PDB entry 7S60 | electron microscopy, 3.70 A resolution | chains B and E of the 5 polymer chains in the assembly

# Chain B
Name: ATP-sensitive inward rectifier potassium channel 11
From: Homo sapiens
Reference sequence: B2RC52 (B2RC52_HUMAN); residues 1-390 here = UniProt positions 1-390
Amino-acid sequence (390 residues; numbered 1 to 390; the number before each row is that of its first residue):
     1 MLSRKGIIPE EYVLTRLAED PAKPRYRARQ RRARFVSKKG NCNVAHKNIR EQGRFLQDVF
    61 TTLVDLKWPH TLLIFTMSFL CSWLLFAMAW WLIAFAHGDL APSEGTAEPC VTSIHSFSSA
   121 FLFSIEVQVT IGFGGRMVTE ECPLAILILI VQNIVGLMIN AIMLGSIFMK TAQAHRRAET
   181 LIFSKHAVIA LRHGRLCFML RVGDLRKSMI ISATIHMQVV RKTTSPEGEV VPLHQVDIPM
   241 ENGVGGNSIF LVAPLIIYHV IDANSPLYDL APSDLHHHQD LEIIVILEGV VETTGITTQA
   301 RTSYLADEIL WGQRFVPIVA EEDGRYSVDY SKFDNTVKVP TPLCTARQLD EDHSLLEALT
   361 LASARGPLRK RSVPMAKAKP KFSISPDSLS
Unresolved in the structure: 1-31, 353-390
Differences from the reference sequence: engineered mutation S166 (Cys in B2RC52), D334 (Gly in B2RC52)

# Chain E
Name: ATP-binding cassette sub-family C member 8
From: Homo sapiens
Reference sequence: Q09428 (ABCC8_HUMAN); residues 3-1582 here correspond to UniProt positions 2-1581 (UniProt number = residue number - 1)
Amino-acid sequence (1582 residues; numbered 1 to 1582; the number before each row is that of its first residue):
     1 MGPLAFCGSE NHSAAYRVDQ GVLNNGCFVD ALNVVPHVFL LFITFPILFI GWGSQSSKVH
    61 IHHSTWLHFP GHNLRWILTF MLLFVLVCEI AEGILSDGVT ESHHLHLYMP AGMAFMAAVT
   121 SVVYYHNIET SNFPKLLIAL LVYWTLAFIT KTIKFVKFLD HAIGFSQLRF CLTGLLVILY
   181 GMLLLVEVNV IRVRRYIFFK TPREVKPPED LQDLGVRFLQ PFVNLLSKGT YWWMNAFIKT
   241 AHKKPIDLRA IGKLPIAMRA LTNYQRLCEA FDAQVRKDIQ GTQGARAIWQ ALSHAFGRRL
   301 VLSSTFRILA DLLGFAGPLC IFGIVDHLGK ENDVFQPKTQ FLGVYFVSSQ EFLANAYVLA
   361 VLLFLALLLQ RTFLQASYYV AIETGINLRG AIQTKIYNKI MHLSTSNLSM GEMTAGQICN
   421 LVAIDTNQLM WFFFLCPNLW AMPVQIIVGV ILLYYILGVS ALIGAAVIIL LAPVQYFVAT
   481 KLSQAQRSTL EYSNERLKQT NEMLRGIKLL KLYAWENIFR TRVETTRRKE MTSLRAFAIY
   541 TSISIFMNTA IPIAAVLITF VGHVSFFKEA DFSPSVAFAS LSLFHILVTP LFLLSSVVRS
   601 TVKALVSVQK LSEFLSSAEI REEQCAPHEP TPQGPASKYQ AVPLRVVNRK RPAREDCRGL
   661 TGPLQSLVPS ADGDADNCCV QIMGGYFTWT PDGIPTLSNI TIRIPRGQLT MIVGQVGCGK
   721 SSLLLAALGE MQKVSGAVFW SSLPDSEIGE DPSPERETAT DLDIRKRGPV AYASQKPWLL
   781 NATVEENIIF ESPFNKQRYK MVIEACSLQP DIDILPHGDQ TQIGERGINL SGGQRQRISV
   841 ARALYQHANV VFLDDPFSAL DIHLSDHLMQ AGILELLRDD KRTVVLVTHK LQYLPHADWI
   901 IAMKDGTIQR EGTLKDFQRS ECQLFEHWKT LMNRQDQELE KETVTERKAT EPPQGLSRAM
   961 SSRDGLLQDE EEEEEEAAES EEDDNLSSML HQRAEIPWRA CAKYLSSAGI LLLSLLVFSQ
  1021 LLKHMVLVAI DYWLAKWTDS ALTLTPAARN CSLSQECTLD QTVYAMVFTV LCSLGIVLCL
  1081 VTSVTVEWTG LKVAKRLHRS LLNRIILAPM RFFETTPLGS ILNRFSSDCN TIDQHIPSTL
  1141 ECLSRSTLLC VSALAVISYV TPVFLVALLP LAIVCYFIQK YFRVASRDLQ QLDDTTQLPL
  1201 LSHFAETVEG LTTIRAFRYE ARFQQKLLEY TDSNNIASLF LTAANRWLEV RMEYIGACVV
  1261 LIAAVTSISN SLHRELSAGL VGLGLTYALM VSNYLNWMVR NLADMELQLG AVKRIHGLLK
  1321 TEAESYEGLL APSLIPKNWP DQGKIQIQNL SVRYDSSLKP VLKHVNALIA PGQKIGICGR
  1381 TGSGKSSFSL AFFRMVDTFE GHIIIDGIDI AKLPLHTLRS RLSIILQDPV LFSGTIRFNL
  1441 DPERKCSDST LWEALEIAQL KLVVKALPGG LDAIITEGGE NFSQGQRQLF CLARAFVRKT
  1501 SIFIMDEATA SIDMATENIL QKVVMTAFAD RTVVTIAHRV HTILSADLVI VLKRGAILEF
  1561 DKPEKLLSRK DSVFASFVRA DK
Unresolved in the structure: 1-2, 200-212, 275-283, 331-341, 622-675, 742-766, 942-996, 1042-1059
Disulfides: C7-C27
Differences from the reference sequence: expression tag (1-2)
Bound ions: Mg2+ site 1: S721, Q775 (together with ATP); Mg2+ site 2: S1386 (together with ADP)
Ligand contacts:
  - ADP (adenosine-5'-diphosphate): R1111, E1114, Y1354, L1358, V1361, R1380, T1381, G1382, S1383, G1384, K1385, S1386, S1387
  - ATP (adenosine-5'-triphosphate): S409, W689, T696, Q715, V716, G717, C718, G719, K720, S721, S722, Q775, H889, E1480, N1481, F1482, S1483, Q1484, G1485, Q1486, S1511
UniProt features mapped onto this chain:
  - binding site (ATP): W689, G717, S721, S722, S1483
  - binding site (Mg(2+)): S721, Q775
  - binding site (ADP): T1381, G1382, G1384, K1385, S1386, S1387
  - glycosylation (N-linked (GlcNAc...) asparagine): N11, N1050

# Chain B / chain E interface
Pairs across the interface (43):
  V44(B) - K58(E)
  A45(B) - K58(E)
  A45(B) - V59(E)
  H46(B) - K58(E)
  H46(B) - V59(E)
  H46(B) - H60(E)
  N48(B) - I61(E)  hydrogen bond (backbone-backbone)
  N48(B) - H63(E)
  I49(B) - V59(E)  hydrophobic
  I49(B) - I61(E)
  I49(B) - H62(E)
  R50(B) - H62(E)
  R50(B) - S64(E)  hydrogen bond
  R50(B) - T65(E)  hydrogen bond
  L56(B) - G51(E)
  V59(B) - I50(E)  hydrophobic
  T62(B) - I50(E)
  T62(B) - S54(E)
  H70(B) - F49(E)
  L73(B) - F49(E)  hydrophobic
  I74(B) - F49(E)  hydrophobic
  I74(B) - I50(E)  hydrophobic
  M77(B) - F45(E)  hydrophobic
  C81(B) - F42(E)
  L85(B) - F42(E)  hydrophobic
  M88(B) - V34(E)  hydrophobic
  M88(B) - V35(E)  hydrophobic
  M88(B) - V38(E)  hydrophobic
  W91(B) - F6(E)  hydrophobic
  W91(B) - A31(E)  hydrophobic
  L92(B) - F28(E)  hydrophobic
  L92(B) - A31(E)  hydrophobic
  F95(B) - Y16(E)  hydrophobic
  F95(B) - C27(E)  hydrophobic
  F95(B) - F28(E)  hydrophobic
  A96(B) - V22(E)
  A96(B) - F28(E)  hydrophobic
  G98(B) - V18(E)
  L100(B) - Y16(E)
  A101(B) - Y16(E)
  A101(B) - R17(E)
  P102(B) - A14(E)
  S103(B) - R17(E)  hydrogen bond
Other interface residues (no listed pair), chain B (32 interface residues in all): K47, Q52, G53, L63, K67, L84, H97
Other interface residues (no listed pair), chain E (34 interface residues in all): S13, N25, I47, W52, G53, S56, S131, F133

# In short
32 residues of chain B and 34 residues of chain E are in contact; the contacts include 4 hydrogen bonds. Polar
pairs include R50(B)-S64(E), R50(B)-T65(E) and S103(B)-R17(E). Bound to chain E: ADP and ATP.
Here chain B is ATP-sensitive inward rectifier potassium channel 11 and chain E is ATP-binding cassette
sub-family C member 8, both from Homo sapiens. Entry 7S60 (Human KATP channel in open conformation, focused on
Kir and one SUR, position 4) was determined by electron microscopy, deposited together with 7S5X, 7S5Y, 7S5Z
and 7S61.
